PDB entry 5TUN | X-ray diffraction, 1.62 A resolution | chain A

[Chain A]
Molecule: Cathepsin K
Organism: Homo sapiens
Notes: EC 3.4.22.38
UniProtKB: P43235 (CATK_HUMAN); residues 1-215 here correspond to UniProt positions 115-329 (UniProt number = residue number + 114)
Amino-acid sequence (215 residues; row label = number of the first residue in the row):
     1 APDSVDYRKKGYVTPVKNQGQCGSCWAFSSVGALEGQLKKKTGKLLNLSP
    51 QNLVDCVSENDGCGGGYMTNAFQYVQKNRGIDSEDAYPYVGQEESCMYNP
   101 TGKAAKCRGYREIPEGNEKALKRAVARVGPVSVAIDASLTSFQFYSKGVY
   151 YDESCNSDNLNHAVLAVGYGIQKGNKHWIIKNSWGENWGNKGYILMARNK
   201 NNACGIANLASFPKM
Disulfides: Cys22-Cys63, Cys56-Cys96, Cys155-Cys204

[Overview]
Chain A is Cathepsin K (Homo sapiens); the structure, Crystal structure of uninhibited human Cathepsin K at
1.62 Angstrom resolution, was determined by X-ray diffraction (same publication as 5TDI and 5T6U).
